5TFU - chain A; structure by X-ray diffraction, 2.75 A resolution.

== Chain A ==
Protein: Cytochrome P450 2D6
From: Homo sapiens
Notes: EC 1.14.14.1
UniProt: P10635 (CP2D6_HUMAN); numbering as in UniProt (aligned over 34-497)
Chain sequence (479 residues; numbered 23 to 501; the number before each row is that of its first residue):
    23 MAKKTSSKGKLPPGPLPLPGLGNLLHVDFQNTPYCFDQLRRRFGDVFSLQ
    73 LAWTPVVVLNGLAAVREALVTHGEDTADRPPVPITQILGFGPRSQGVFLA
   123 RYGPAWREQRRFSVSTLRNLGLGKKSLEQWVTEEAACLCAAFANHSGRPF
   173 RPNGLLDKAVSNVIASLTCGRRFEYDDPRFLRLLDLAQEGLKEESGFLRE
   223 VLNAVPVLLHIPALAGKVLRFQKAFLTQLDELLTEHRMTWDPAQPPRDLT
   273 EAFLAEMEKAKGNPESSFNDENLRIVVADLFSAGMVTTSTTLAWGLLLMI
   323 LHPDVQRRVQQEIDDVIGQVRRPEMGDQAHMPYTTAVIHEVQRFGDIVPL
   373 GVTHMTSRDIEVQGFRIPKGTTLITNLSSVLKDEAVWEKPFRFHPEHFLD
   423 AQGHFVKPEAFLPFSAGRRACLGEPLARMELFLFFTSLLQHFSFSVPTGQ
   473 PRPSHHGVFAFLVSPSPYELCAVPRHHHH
Disordered / not traced: 23-30, 38-53, 498-501
Sequence notes: initiating methionine (23); expression tag (24-33, 498-501)
UniProt features mapped onto this chain:
  - binding site (substrate): Asp-301
  - binding site (heme): Cys-443
  - natural variant: Pro-34 (P34S: In allele CYP2D6*10 and allele CYP2D6*14), Gly-42 (G42R: In allele CYP2D6*12), Ala-85 (A85V: In allele CYP2D6*23), Val-104 (V104A: In allele CYP2D6*88), Thr-107 (T107I: In allele CYP2D6*17), Leu-142 (L142S: In allele CYP2D6*89), Lys-147 (K147R: In allele CYP2D6*90), Glu-155 (E155K: In allele CYP2D6*45A, allele CYP2D6*45B and allele CYP2D6*46), Cys-161 (C161S: In allele CYP2D6*91), Phe-164 (F164L: In and), Gly-169 (G169R: In allele CYP2D6*14), Gly-212 (G212E: In allele CYP2D6*6B and allele CYP2D6*6C), 15 further natural variant entries in UniProt
Ion coordination: Zn2+ site 1: His-258, Asp-270, Glu-273, Glu-287; Zn2+ site 2: Asp-422, His-426 (shared with 2 residues of chain B); heme Fe near Cys-443 (its only coordinating residue here)
Small-molecule neighbours:
  - heme (HEM): Arg-101, Val-119, Phe-120, Trp-128, Arg-132, Ile-186, Leu-302, Ala-305, Gly-306, Thr-309, Thr-310, Thr-313, Gln-364, Ile-369, Val-370, Gly-373, Val-374, His-376, Leu-399, Pro-435, Phe-436, Ser-437, Ala-438, Arg-440, Arg-441, Ala-442, Cys-443, Leu-444, Gly-445, Leu-448, Ala-449, Glu-452, Leu-453
  - P6M ((4S,6R)-4-[2,4-difluoro-5-({[1-(trifluoromethyl)cyclopropyl]amino}methyl)phenyl]-4,6-dimethyl-5,6-dihydro-4H-1,3-thiazin-2-amine): Leu-110, Phe-112, Phe-120, Leu-121, Ala-209, Gly-212, Leu-213, Glu-216, Gln-244, Phe-247, Leu-248, Ile-297, Ala-300, Asp-301, Ser-304, Ala-305, Val-308
What the authors report for this chain:
  - binding site for P6M: Glu-216

== In short ==
Ligands of chain A: heme and compound P6M. The Zn2+ site 1 is built by His-258, Asp-270, Glu-273 and Glu-287.
Asp-422 and His-426 form the Zn2+ site 2. UniProt lists substrate-binding residue Asp-301 and heme-binding
residue Cys-443. From the paper: a binding site for P6M at Glu-216.
Chain A is Cytochrome P450 2D6 (Homo sapiens); the structure, Structure of cytochrome P450 2D6 (CYP2D6) BACE1
inhibitor complex, was determined by X-ray diffraction, deposited together with 5T1U, 5T1W and 5TFT.
